Entry 6OEM (electron microscopy, 3.60 A resolution); this record covers chains A and G of the 10 polymer chains in the assembly.

== Chain A ==
Protein: V(D)J recombination-activating protein 1
Organism: Mus musculus
Notes: EC 3.1.-.-, 2.3.2.27
Reference sequence: P15919 (RAG1_MOUSE); residues 1-1040 here = UniProt positions 1-1040
Sequence (1040 residues; each row starts with the number of its first residue):
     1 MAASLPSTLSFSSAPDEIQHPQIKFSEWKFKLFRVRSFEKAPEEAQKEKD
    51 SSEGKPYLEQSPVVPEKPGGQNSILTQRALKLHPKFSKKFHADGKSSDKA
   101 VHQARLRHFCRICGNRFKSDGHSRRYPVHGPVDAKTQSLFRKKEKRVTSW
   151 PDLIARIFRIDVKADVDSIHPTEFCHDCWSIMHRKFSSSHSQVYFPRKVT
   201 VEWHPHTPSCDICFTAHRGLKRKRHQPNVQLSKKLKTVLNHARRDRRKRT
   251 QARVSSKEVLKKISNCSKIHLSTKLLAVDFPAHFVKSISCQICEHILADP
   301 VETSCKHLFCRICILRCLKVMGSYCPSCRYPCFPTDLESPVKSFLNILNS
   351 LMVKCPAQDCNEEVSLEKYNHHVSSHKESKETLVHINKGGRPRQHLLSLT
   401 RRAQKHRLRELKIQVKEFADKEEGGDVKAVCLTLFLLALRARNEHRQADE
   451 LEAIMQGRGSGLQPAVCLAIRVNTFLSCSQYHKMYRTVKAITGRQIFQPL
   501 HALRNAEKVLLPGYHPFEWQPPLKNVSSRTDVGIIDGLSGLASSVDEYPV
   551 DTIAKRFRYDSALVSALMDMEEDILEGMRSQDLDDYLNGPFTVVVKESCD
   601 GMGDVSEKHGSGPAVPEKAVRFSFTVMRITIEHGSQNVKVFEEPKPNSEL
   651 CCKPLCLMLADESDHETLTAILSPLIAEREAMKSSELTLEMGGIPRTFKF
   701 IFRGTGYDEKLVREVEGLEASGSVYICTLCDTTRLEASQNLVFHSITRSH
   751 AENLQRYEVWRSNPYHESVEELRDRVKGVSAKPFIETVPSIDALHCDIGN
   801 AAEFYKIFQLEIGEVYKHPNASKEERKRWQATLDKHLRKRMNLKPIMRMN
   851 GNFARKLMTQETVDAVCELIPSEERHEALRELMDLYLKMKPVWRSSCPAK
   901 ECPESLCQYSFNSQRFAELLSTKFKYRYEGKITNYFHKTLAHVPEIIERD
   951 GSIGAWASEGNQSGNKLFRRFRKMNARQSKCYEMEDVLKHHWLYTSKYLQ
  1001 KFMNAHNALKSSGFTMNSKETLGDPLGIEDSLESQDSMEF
Disordered / not traced: 1-399, 958-960, 1009-1040
Sequence notes: engineered mutation Gln962 (Glu in P15919)
Swiss-Prot annotation at these positions:
  - zinc finger: Cys290 to Arg329 (RING-type), Leu351 to Lys380 (RAG1-type)
  - DNA-binding region: Gly389 to Gln456 (NBD)
  - binding site (Zn(2+)): Cys266, His270, Cys290, Cys293, His295, Cys305, His307, Cys310, Cys313, Cys325, Cys328, Cys355, Cys360, His372, His376
  - binding site (a divalent metal cation): Asp600, Asp708
  - site: Trp893 (Essential for DNA hairpin formation, participates in base-stacking interactions near the cleavage site)
  - cross-link: Lys233 (Glycyl lysine isopeptide (Lys-Gly) (interchain with G-Cter in ubiquitin))
  - mutagenesis: Lys233 (K233M: Abolishes autoubiquitination), His307 (H307A: Displays lower E3 ligase activity and affects the joining step of V(D)J recombination), Cys325 (C325G: Loss of E3 ligase activity and affects the joining step of V(D)J recombination), Arg391 (R391A: Defects in converting nicked products to hairpins; R391L: Impairs DNA-binding and hairpin formation while maintaining some nicking activity), Arg393 (R393A: Impairs DNA-binding and hairpin formation while maintaining some nicking activity), Arg401 (R401A: Allows robust hairpin activity), Arg402 (R402A: Defects in converting nicked products to hairpins), Lys405 (K405A: Reduced hairpin activity), His406 (H406A: Allows robust hairpin activity), Arg407 (R407A: Impairs DNA-binding and reduces hairpin formation without affecting nicking activity), Asn443 (N443A: Impairs DNA-binding; when associated with A-445), His445 (H445A: Impairs DNA-binding; when associated with A-443), 22 further mutagenesis entries in UniProt
Bound ions: Mg2+: Asp600, Asp708; Zn2+: Cys727, Cys730, His937, His942
Reported in the primary citation:
  - catalytic residues: Asp600, Asp708
  - mutagenesis - E962Q: abolished catalytic activity (citing earlier work)
  - binding site for the 50-nt DNA strand: Arg848, Met849
  - mutagenesis - R848A: increased catalytic activity

== Chain G ==
Molecule: 61-nt DNA strand
Sequence (61 nucleotides; row label = number of the first residue in the row):
     1 CGGGTTTTTGTCTGGCTTCACACTTGATTTGCATCACTGTGTAAGACAGG
    51 CCAGATCCAGG
Disordered / not traced: 58-61

== Interface between chain A and chain G ==
Pairs across the interface (18):
  Thr400(A) - DT9(G)  phosphate contact
  Arg402(A) - DG10(G)  base contact
  Ala403(A) - DT8(G)  phosphate contact
  Arg407(A) - DT8(G)  salt bridge to the phosphate
  His482(A) - DC32(G)  salt bridge to the phosphate
  Tyr485(A) - DG31(G)  phosphate contact
  Gln495(A) - DT30(G)  phosphate contact
  Pro499(A) - DT30(G)  phosphate contact
  His501(A) - DT30(G)  base contact
  His501(A) - DG31(G)  hydrogen bond to the base
  His609(A) - DT40(G)  phosphate contact
  Gly610(A) - DT40(G)  phosphate contact
  Gln978(A) - DC37(G)  base contact
  Gln978(A) - DT38(G)  sugar contact
  Ser979(A) - DC37(G)  phosphate contact
  Ser979(A) - DT38(G)  hydrogen bond to the phosphate
  Lys980(A) - DT38(G)  phosphate contact
  Lys980(A) - DG39(G)  salt bridge to the phosphate
Interface residues without a listed pair, chain A (18 interface residues in all): His406, Lys489, Gln498, Glu607
Interface residues without a listed pair, chain G (11 interface residues in all): DT29

== Overview ==
The interface between chain A and chain G involves 18 residues on one side and 11 on the other, with 2
hydrogen bonds and 3 salt bridges. Polar pairs include His501(A)-DG31(G), Ser979(A)-DT38(G) and
Arg407(A)-DT8(G). From the paper: catalytic residues Asp600(A) and Asp708(A); E962Q of chain A abolishes
catalytic activity.
Chain A is V(D)J recombination-activating protein 1 (Mus musculus) and chain G is a 61-nt DNA strand; the
structure, Cryo-EM structure of mouse RAG1/2 PRC complex (DNA0), was determined by electron microscopy,
deposited together with 6OEN, 6OEO, 6OEP, 6OEQ, 6OER and 6V0V.
